Entry 8PF9 (X-ray diffraction, 1.09 A resolution); this record covers chain A.

# Chain A
Name: Galectin-3
Source organism: Homo sapiens
Reference sequence: P17931 (LEG3_HUMAN); residues 113-250 here = UniProt positions 113-250
Amino-acid sequence (138 residues; each row starts with the number of its first residue):
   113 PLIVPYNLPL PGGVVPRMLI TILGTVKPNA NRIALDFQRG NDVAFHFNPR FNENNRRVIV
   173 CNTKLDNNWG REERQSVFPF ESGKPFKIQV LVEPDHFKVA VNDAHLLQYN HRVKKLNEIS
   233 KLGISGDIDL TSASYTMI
Swiss-Prot annotation at these positions:
  - motif: Lys226 to Asp241 (Nuclear export signal)
  - binding site (a beta-D-galactoside): Trp181 to Gln187
  - modified residue: Ser188 (Phosphoserine)
Ligand contacts: YJO ((2R,3S,4S,5R,6S)-2-(hydroxymethyl)-6-[(2S,3R,4S,5R,6R)-6-(hydroxymethyl)-3,5-bis(oxidanyl)-4-[4-[oxidanyl(phenyl)-$l3-sulfanyl]-1,2,3-triazol-1-yl]oxan-2-yl]sulfanyl-oxane-3,4,5-triol): Arg144, Ala146, His158, Asn160, Arg162, Glu165, Val172, Asn174, Trp181, Glu184, Arg186, Ser237
What the authors report for this chain:
  - conformationally variable residues (side-chain flip): Arg144
  - binding site for YJO: Arg144, Asn160
  - contacts within the chain: Arg144-Ser237 (hydrogen bond)
  - mutagenesis - R144K (Kd 250 uM), R144S (Kd 600 uM): decreased binding to 4c

# Summary
Ligands of chain A: compound YJO. Curated annotation (UniProt) lists 7 beta-D-galactoside-binding residues.
From the paper: a binding site for YJO at Arg144 and Asn160; R144K and R144S reduce binding to 4c.
Chain A is Galectin-3 (Homo sapiens); the structure, Galectin-3C in complex with a triazolesulfane derivative,
was determined by X-ray diffraction, deposited together with 8PBF and 8PFF.
